PDB entry 5DPJ | X-ray diffraction, 2.50 A resolution | chain A

# Chain A
Molecule: Green fluorescent protein
Source organism: Aequorea victoria
UniProtKB: A0A059PIQ0 (A0A059PIQ0_AEQVI); aligned to UniProt positions 1-238 over residues 1-238
Amino-acid sequence (237 residues; numbered 0 to 238; 2 numbers in that range are skipped by the numbering (no residue carries them; nothing is unmodelled there); the number before each row is that of its first residue; numbering starts at 0):
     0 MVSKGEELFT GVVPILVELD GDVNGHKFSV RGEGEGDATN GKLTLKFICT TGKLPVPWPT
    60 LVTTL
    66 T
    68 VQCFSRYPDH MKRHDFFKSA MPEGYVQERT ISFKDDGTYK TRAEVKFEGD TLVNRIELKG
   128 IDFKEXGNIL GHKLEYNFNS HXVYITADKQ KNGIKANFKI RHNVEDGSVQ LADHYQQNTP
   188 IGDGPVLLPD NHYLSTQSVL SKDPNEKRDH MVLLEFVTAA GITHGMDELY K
Not modelled in the structure: 0-2, 232-238
Construct notes: initiating methionine (0); engineered mutation Val-1 (Met in A0A059PIQ0), Ser-2 (Arg in A0A059PIQ0), Arg-30 (Ser in A0A059PIQ0), Ser-72 (Ala in A0A059PIQ0), Arg-80 (Gln in A0A059PIQ0), 5DW_133 (Asp in A0A059PIQ0), 5DW_149 (Asn in A0A059PIQ0), Val-206 (Ala in A0A059PIQ0); chromophore (66, 66, 66)
Modified positions: Thr-66 (chromophore; CRO); 5DW (4-ethynyl-L-phenylalanine) at position 133; 5DW (4-ethynyl-L-phenylalanine) at position 149
Covalent attachments: covalent link Leu-64/Thr-66; covalent link Thr-66/Val-68
From the paper describing this entry:
  - conformationally variable residues (side-chain flip): Lys-131 to Asn-135

# Summary
The paper reports conformational variability at Lys-131.
Chain A is Green fluorescent protein (Aequorea victoria); the structure, sfGFP double mutant - 133/149
p-ethynyl-L-phenylalanine, was determined by X-ray diffraction (same publication as 5DPG, 5DPH and 5DPI).
